PDB entry 1B01 | X-ray diffraction, 2.56 A resolution | chains E and A of the 4 polymer chains in the assembly

[Chain E]
Molecule: 19-nt DNA strand
Sequence (19 nucleotides; each row starts with the number of its first residue):
   101 CCCGTGCACT CAATGCAAT

[Chain A]
Protein: Transcriptional repressor copg
Source organism: Streptococcus agalactiae
Notes: fragment: dna-binding protein
Reference sequence: P13920 (COPG_STRAG); residues 1-45 here = UniProt positions 1-45
Chain sequence (45 residues; numbered 1 to 45; the number before each row is that of its first residue):
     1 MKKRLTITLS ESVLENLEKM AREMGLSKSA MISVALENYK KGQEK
Disordered / not traced: 44-45
Curated features (UniProtKB/Swiss-Prot):
  - DNA-binding region: Asn-16 to Leu-36 (H-T-H motif)
  - mutagenesis: Ala-30 (A30E: 5-fold increase in plasmid copy number)

[How chain E and chain A interact]
Contacting residue pairs (18; chain E residue first):
  DC102(E) / Thr-8(A)  sugar contact
  DC103(E) / Thr-8(A)  hydrogen bond to the phosphate
  DG104(E) / Thr-6(A)  phosphate contact
  DT105(E) / Arg-4(A)  base contact
  DT105(E) / Leu-5(A)  base contact
  DT105(E) / Thr-6(A)  hydrogen bond to the base
  DG106(E) / Arg-4(A)  hydrogen bond to the base
  DC107(E) / Arg-4(A)  base contact
  DA108(E) / Arg-4(A)  base contact
  DA112(E) / Lys-2(A)  phosphate contact
  DA113(E) / Lys-2(A)  phosphate contact
  DA113(E) / Ser-27(A)  phosphate contact
  DA113(E) / Ser-29(A)  sugar contact
  DT114(E) / Arg-4(A)  hydrogen bond to the base
  DT114(E) / Ser-27(A)  phosphate contact
  DT114(E) / Lys-28(A)  salt bridge to the phosphate
  DT114(E) / Ser-29(A)  hydrogen bond to the phosphate
  DG115(E) / Arg-4(A)  hydrogen bond to the base
Other interface residues (no listed pair), chain E (13 interface residues in all): DC116, DA117
Other interface residues (no listed pair), chain A (9 interface residues in all): Ile-7

[Overview]
The interface between chain E and chain A involves 13 residues on one side and 9 on the other, with 6 hydrogen
bonds and 1 salt bridge. Polar contacts include DT105(E)/Thr-6(A), DG106(E)/Arg-4(A) and DT114(E)/Arg-4(A).
Curated annotation (UniProt) lists one mutagenesis site on chain A.
Here chain E is a 19-nt DNA strand and chain A is Transcriptional repressor copg (Streptococcus agalactiae).
Entry 1B01 (Transcriptional repressor copg/DNA complex) was determined by X-ray diffraction.
